PDB entry 5VJI | X-ray diffraction, 1.86 A resolution | chains B and C of the 3 polymer chains in the assembly

Chain B:
Protein: Circadian locomoter output cycles protein kaput
From: Mus musculus
Notes: EC 2.3.1.48
UniProt: O08785 (CLOCK_MOUSE); residues 7-51 here correspond to UniProt positions 516-560 (UniProt number = residue number + 509)
Amino-acid sequence (51 residues; row label = number of the first residue in the row):
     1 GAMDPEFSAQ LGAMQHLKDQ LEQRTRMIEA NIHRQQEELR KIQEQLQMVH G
Unresolved in the structure: 1-6, 49-51
Construct notes: expression tag (1-6)
Modified positions: Mse3 (selenomethionine); Mse14, Mse27, Mse48 (selenomethionine; parent Met)

Chain C:
Protein: CLOCK-interacting pacemaker
From: Mus musculus
UniProt: Q8R0W1 (CIPC_MOUSE); residues 2-64 here correspond to UniProt positions 352-414 (UniProt number = residue number + 350)
Amino-acid sequence (64 residues; row label = number of the first residue in the row):
     1 GNTLVVLHKS GLLEITLKTK ELIRQNQATQ AELDQLKEQT QMFIEATKSR APQAWAKLQA
    61 SLTS
Unresolved in the structure: 1, 50-54, 64
Construct notes: expression tag (1)
Modified positions: Mse42 (selenomethionine; parent Met)

Interface between chain B and chain C:
Pairs across the interface (26; chain B residue first):
  Mse14(B) - Phe43(C)
  Leu17(B) - Phe43(C)  hydrophobic
  Lys18(B) - Phe43(C)
  Leu21(B) - Leu36(C)  hydrophobic
  Leu21(B) - Phe43(C)  hydrophobic
  Arg24(B) - Glu32(C)  salt bridge
  Arg24(B) - Leu36(C)
  Thr25(B) - Leu36(C)
  Ile28(B) - Thr29(C)
  Ile28(B) - Glu32(C)
  Ile28(B) - Leu36(C)  hydrophobic
  Asn31(B) - Glu32(C)
  Ile32(B) - Thr29(C)
  Gln35(B) - Leu22(C)
  Gln35(B) - Gln25(C)
  Gln35(B) - Asn26(C)  hydrogen bond
  Gln35(B) - Thr29(C)  hydrogen bond
  Glu38(B) - Lys18(C)
  Leu39(B) - Leu22(C)  hydrophobic
  Ile42(B) - Ile15(C)  hydrophobic
  Ile42(B) - Lys18(C)
  Ile42(B) - Thr19(C)
  Ile42(B) - Leu22(C)  hydrophobic
  Gln45(B) - Glu14(C)  hydrogen bond
  Gln45(B) - Ile15(C)
  Gln45(B) - Lys18(C)
Interface residues without a listed pair, chain B (16 interface residues in all): Leu46, Mse48
Interface residues without a listed pair, chain C (17 interface residues in all): Ser10, Leu33, Gln39, Thr40, Thr47, Leu58

Summary:
Chain B and chain C form an interface of 16 and 17 residues respectively; the contacts include 3 hydrogen
bonds and 1 salt bridge. Among the polar pairs are Arg24(B)-Glu32(C), Gln35(B)-Asn26(C) and Gln35(B)-Thr29(C).
Chain B is Circadian locomoter output cycles protein kaput and chain C is CLOCK-interacting pacemaker, both
from Mus musculus; the structure, Crystal structure of the CLOCK Transcription Domain Exon19 in Complex with a
Repressor, was determined by X-ray diffraction (same publication as 5VJX).
